8FFQ - chains A and B of the 4 polymer chains in the assembly; structure by electron microscopy, 2.65 A resolution.

# Chain A (and B)
Name: Transient receptor potential cation channel subfamily V member 5
Source organism: Oryctolagus cuniculus
Notes: chain B of this document is another copy of the same molecule, construct and numbering; everything in this record applies to it too
UniProtKB: Q9XSM3 (TRPV5_RABIT); residue numbers follow UniProt; this construct covers 1-730
Chain sequence (739 residues; row label = number of the first residue in the row):
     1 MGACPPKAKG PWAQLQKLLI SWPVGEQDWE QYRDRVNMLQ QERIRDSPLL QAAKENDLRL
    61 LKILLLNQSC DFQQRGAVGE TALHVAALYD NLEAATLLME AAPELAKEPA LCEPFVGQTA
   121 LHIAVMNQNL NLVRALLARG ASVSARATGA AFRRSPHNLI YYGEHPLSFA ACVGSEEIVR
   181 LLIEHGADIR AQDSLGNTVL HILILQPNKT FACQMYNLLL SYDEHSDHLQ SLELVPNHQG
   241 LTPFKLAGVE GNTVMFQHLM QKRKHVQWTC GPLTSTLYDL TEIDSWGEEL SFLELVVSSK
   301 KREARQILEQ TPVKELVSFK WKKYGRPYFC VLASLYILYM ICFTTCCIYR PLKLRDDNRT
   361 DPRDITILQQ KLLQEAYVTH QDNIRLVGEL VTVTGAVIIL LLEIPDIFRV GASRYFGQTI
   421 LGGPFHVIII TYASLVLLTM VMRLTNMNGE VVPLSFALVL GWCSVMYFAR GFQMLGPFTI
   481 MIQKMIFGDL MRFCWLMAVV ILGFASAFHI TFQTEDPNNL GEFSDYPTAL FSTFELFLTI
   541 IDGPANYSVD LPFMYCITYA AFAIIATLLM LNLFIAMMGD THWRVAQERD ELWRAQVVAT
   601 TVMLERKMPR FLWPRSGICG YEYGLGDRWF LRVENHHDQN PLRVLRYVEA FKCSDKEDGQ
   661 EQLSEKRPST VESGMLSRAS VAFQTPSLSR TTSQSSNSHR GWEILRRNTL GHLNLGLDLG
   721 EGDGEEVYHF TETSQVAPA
Unresolved in the structure: 1-27, 68-70, 225-229, 638-739
Construct notes: expression tag (731-739)
Small-molecule neighbours:
  - palmitoyl-linoleoyl phosphatidylcholine (CPL; 1-palmitoyl-2-linoleoyl-sn-glycero-3-phosphocholine), molecule 1: I337, I341, T344, T345, I348, Y349, W462
  - palmitoyl-linoleoyl phosphatidylcholine (CPL), molecule 2: L502, H509, D525, Y526, P527
  - ergosterol (ERG), molecule 1: P424, F425, I428, S455, F456, V459, L460, C463, M466, T479, I480, I482, Q483, I486, F487
  - ergosterol (ERG), molecule 2: C494, M497, A498, I501, P527, L530, F531, F534
  - ergosterol (ERG), molecule 3: F504, M554, I557, T558, A561, I565
  - ergosterol (ERG), molecule 4: C556, I557, A560, I564
  - R2R (ruthenium(6+) azanide pentaamino(oxido)ruthenium (1/4/2)): T539, N572, I575
UniProt features mapped onto this chain:
  - region: V598 to V602 (Interaction with S100A10), A650 to C653 (Involved in Ca(2+)-dependent inactivation), G701 to F730 (Involved in Ca(2+)-dependent inactivation)
  - binding site (Ca(2+)): D542
  - modified residue: T685 (Phosphothreonine), S689 (Phosphoserine)
  - glycosylation: N358 (N-linked (GlcNAc...) asparagine)
  - mutagenesis: F425 (F425A: Decreased inhibition by the synthetic drug econazole), E535 (E535A: Minor effects on Ca(2+) permeation), D542 (D542A: Abolishes Ca(2+) permeation and Ca(2+)-dependent current decay; no effect on monovalent cations permeation; D542E/N/M: Attenuates Ca(2+) permeation and Ca(2+)-dependent current decay ...), D550 (D550A: Minor effects on Ca(2+) permeation)
What the authors report for this chain:
  - binding site for R2R: T539, N572
  - conformationally variable residues (helix shift): I575 (proposed by the authors, not directly observed)

# How chain A and chain B interact
Residue-residue contacts (138):
  Q267(A) with M38(B), hydrogen bond; Q41(B); Y89(B), hydrogen bond (backbone-side chain)
  W268(A) with N37(B), hydrogen bond; Q41(B); Y89(B)
  T269(A) with L88(B); N127(B)
  C270(A) with L88(B), hydrophobic; M126(B); N127(B)
  G271(A) with M126(B); N127(B), hydrogen bond (backbone-side chain)
  P272(A) with I160(B), hydrophobic; Y162(B)
  L273(A) with L159(B), hydrophobic; I160(B), hydrophobic
  L277(A) with M38(B), hydrophobic
  F319(A) with Q31(B)
  K323(A) with Q31(B), hydrogen bond
  T344(A) with S506(B); Y526(B)
  C347(A) with I510(B); Q513(B)
  I348(A) with Q513(B), hydrogen bond (backbone-side chain); Y526(B), hydrophobic
  R350(A) with I510(B), hydrogen bond (side chain-backbone); Q513(B), hydrogen bond; T514(B)
  L352(A) with Q513(B)
  R359(A) with D516(B), salt bridge
  R363(A) with Y547(B), hydrogen bond (side chain-backbone); S548(B); V549(B); D550(B), salt bridge
  I365(A) with E515(B); D516(B), hydrogen bond (backbone-backbone); N519(B); V549(B), hydrophobic; D550(B)
  T366(A) with T514(B); E515(B), hydrogen bond
  I367(A) with T514(B), hydrogen bond (backbone-backbone); E515(B); D516(B)
  L368(A) with Q513(B); T514(B), hydrogen bond (backbone-backbone)
  V451(A) with I510(B); T511(B)
  V452(A) with F553(B), hydrophobic; M554(B), hydrophobic
  L454(A) with I510(B), hydrophobic
  S455(A) with A507(B); I510(B); T511(B), hydrogen bond; M554(B)
  F456(A) with M554(B), hydrophobic
  L458(A) with G503(B); S506(B); A507(B); I510(B), hydrophobic
  V459(A) with F504(B), hydrophobic; A507(B), hydrophobic
  W462(A) with V499(B); L502(B), hydrophobic; G503(B)
  M466(A) with L496(B); V499(B), hydrophobic; V500(B), hydrophobic
  M474(A) with M491(B), hydrophobic; R492(B), hydrogen bond (backbone-side chain); W495(B)
  L475(A) with R492(B); W495(B), hydrophobic
  F478(A) with F493(B), hydrophobic; L496(B), hydrophobic; L573(B), hydrophobic; M577(B), hydrophobic
  T479(A) with L496(B)
  I482(A) with L496(B), hydrophobic; M570(B), hydrophobic; L573(B), hydrophobic
  M485(A) with L569(B), hydrophobic; L573(B), hydrophobic
  I486(A) with L569(B), hydrophobic
  L490(A) with I564(B), hydrophobic; L568(B), hydrophobic
  F493(A) with L568(B), hydrophobic
  G521(A) with Y547(B)
  E522(A) with Y547(B)
  T528(A) with Y547(B)
  F531(A) with C556(B)
  S532(A) with Y547(B), hydrogen bond
  F534(A) with A560(B), hydrophobic; A563(B), hydrophobic; I564(B), hydrophobic
  E535(A) with Y547(B); Y559(B)
  L538(A) with A563(B), hydrophobic; L568(B), hydrophobic
  I540(A) with T539(B); D542(B); G543(B), hydrogen bond (backbone-backbone); Y559(B), hydrophobic; A563(B), hydrophobic; T567(B)
  I541(A) with G543(B); Y547(B)
  D542(A) with D542(B)
  L571(A) with L568(B), hydrophobic
  F574(A) with L568(B)
  I575(A) with N572(B); I575(B), hydrophobic
  M578(A) with L569(B); N572(B); L573(B); A576(B)
  G579(A) with A576(B)
  H582(A) with L573(B); M577(B); D580(B), salt bridge
  W583(A) with D580(B)
  A586(A) with D580(B); R584(B)
  I618(A) with M38(B), hydrophobic
  E622(A) with R35(B), salt bridge; E42(B)
  Y623(A) with R35(B), hydrogen bond; M38(B), hydrophobic; E42(B); R45(B), hydrogen bond (backbone-side chain)
  L625(A) with M38(B), hydrophobic; R45(B)
  R632(A) with D34(B), salt bridge; N37(B)
  E634(A) with L159(B)
  N635(A) with L159(B)
  H636(A) with I160(B)
Interface residues without a listed pair, chain A (75 interface residues in all): S275, P362, C463, V465, A469, M481, C494, M497, G624
Interface residues without a listed pair, chain B (71 interface residues in all): R33, L39, K54, I123, F487, H509, P517, I541, L551, I557, W583

# Overview
The interface between chain A and chain B involves 75 residues on one side and 71 on the other; the contacts
include 19 hydrogen bonds and 5 salt bridges. Polar pairs include R359(A)-D516(B), R363(A)-D550(B) and
H582(A)-D580(B). From the paper: a binding site for R2R at T539(A) and N572(A); conformational variability at
I575(A).
Both chains are Transient receptor potential cation channel subfamily V member 5 (Oryctolagus cuniculus).
Entry 8FFQ (Wildtype rabbit TRPV5 into nanodiscs in the presence of PI(4,5)P2 and ruthenium red) was
determined by electron microscopy, deposited together with 8FFL, 8FFM and 8FFN.
